7M6T - chains A and D of the 4 polymer chains in the assembly; structure by X-ray diffraction, 3.19 A resolution.

Chain A:
Protein: Suppressor of cytokine signaling 2
From: Homo sapiens
Reference sequence: O14508 (SOCS2_HUMAN); numbering as in UniProt (aligned over 32-198)
Chain sequence (170 residues; numbered 29 to 198; the number before each row is that of its first residue):
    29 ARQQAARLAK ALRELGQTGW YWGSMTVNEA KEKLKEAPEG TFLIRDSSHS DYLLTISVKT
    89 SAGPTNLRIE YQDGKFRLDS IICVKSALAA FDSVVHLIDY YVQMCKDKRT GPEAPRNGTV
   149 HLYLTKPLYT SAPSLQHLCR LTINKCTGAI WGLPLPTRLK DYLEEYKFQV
Unresolved in the structure: 29-30, 113-114, 137-148
Construct notes: expression tag (29-31); engineered mutation A115 (Lys in O14508), A117 (Lys in O14508), A118 (Gln in O14508)
Modified positions: C111 (S-(dimethylarsenic)cysteine; CAS)
Swiss-Prot annotation at these positions:
  - modified residue: S52 (Phosphoserine)
  - cross-link: K173 (Glycyl lysine isopeptide (Lys-Gly) (interchain with G-Cter in ubiquitin))
  - natural variant: S52 (S52N: Increased protein half-life), N94 (N94D: Decreased ability to bind phosphorylated substrates), R96 (R96L: Decreased ability to bind phosphorylated substrates), L106 (L106V: Does not affect ability to bind phosphorylated substrates), C133 (C133Y: Does not affect ability to bind phosphorylated substrates)
  - mutagenesis: R73 (R73E: Impaired ability to mediate ubiquitination of GHR), K87 (K87R: No effect on protein half-life), K154 (K154R: No effect on protein half-life), L163 (L163P: Abolished interaction with ELOB and ELOC, preventing formation of the ECS(SOCS2) complex), C167 (C167F: Abolished interaction with ELOB and ELOC, preventing formation of the ECS(SOCS2) complex), K173 (K173R: Increased protein half-life)
From the paper describing this entry:
  - mutagenesis - Y49F: unchanged binding to GHR pY595
  - mutagenesis - L40F, R41A, Q45A, Y49F, R96C: unchanged binding to Non-canonical peptide F3 (chain D)
  - mutagenesis - R96C: decreased signaling in response to GH signaling
  - mutagenesis - L81F/R96C: abolished signaling
  - mutagenesis - S78A: decreased binding to GHR
  - mutagenesis - L81F: abolished binding to Non-canonical peptide F3 (chain D)
  - mutagenesis - L36A: decreased binding to Non-canonical peptide F3 (chain D)
  - mutagenesis - L36A, L81F, Y99A: unchanged binding to pTyr

Chain D:
Protein: Non-canonical peptide F3
Chain sequence (12 residues; each row starts with the number of its first residue):
     3 ALQHLMDKWM AM
Unresolved in the structure: 3
From the paper describing this entry:
  - mutagenesis - H6K, M8L, D9A, W11F: unchanged binding to Suppressor of cytokine signaling 2 (chain A)
  - mutagenesis - L7V, K10H: decreased binding to Suppressor of cytokine signaling 2 (chain A)

Interface between chain A and chain D:
Contacting residue pairs - 15 pairs, chain A then chain D:
  A33(A) with W11(D), hydrophobic
  L36(A) with M8(D), hydrophobic; W11(D), hydrophobic
  L40(A) with L4(D); M8(D), hydrophobic
  Y49(A) with H6(D); L7(D)
  D74(A) with H6(D), salt bridge; L7(D)
  S78(A) with M14(D)
  D79(A) with M14(D)
  L81(A) with L7(D); K10(D)
  L82(A) with L7(D), hydrophobic
  Y99(A) with W11(D)
Interface residues without a listed pair, chain A (13 interface residues in all): Q32, A37, Y80
Interface features reported in the paper:
  - residue pairs: Y49(A)-H6(D), D74(A)-H6(D), D79(A)-M14(D), Y80(A)-M14(D)
  - interface residues, chain A: A33(A), L36(A), A37(A), L40(A), L81(A), L82(A), Y99(A)
  - hot spots on chain A (mutagenesis) - L40A, L82F: decreased binding to Non-canonical peptide F3 (chain D)
  - hot spots on chain A (mutagenesis) - L81F/L82F: abolished binding to Non-canonical peptide F3 (chain D)
  - interface residues, chain D: L7(D), M8(D), W11(D)
  - hot spots on chain D (mutagenesis) - H6A, M8A, K10A, W11A: abolished binding to Suppressor of cytokine signaling 2 (chain A)
  - hot spots on chain D (mutagenesis) - L7A: decreased binding to Suppressor of cytokine signaling 2 (chain A)

In short:
13 residues of chain A face 7 of chain D across their interface; the contacts include 1 salt bridge. The
salt-bridged pair is D74(A)-H6(D). The authors report contacts between Y49(A) and H6(D), D74(A) and H6(D) and
D79(A) and M14(D) among others. From the paper: H6A, M8A and K10A of chain D, among others, abolish binding to
Suppressor of cytokine signaling 2 (chain A); interface residues A33(A), L36(A) and L7(D) among others; 24
substitutions were tested in all.
Chain A is Suppressor of cytokine signaling 2 (Homo sapiens) and chain D is Non-canonical peptide F3; the
structure, Crystal structure of SOCS2/ElonginB/ElonginC bound to a non-canonical peptide that enhances
phospho-peptide binding, was determined by X-ray diffraction.
